Entry 9CRS (electron microscopy, 2.90 A resolution); this record covers chains B and C of the 9 polymer chains in the assembly.

# Chain B
Molecule: Gamma-aminobutyric acid receptor subunit alpha-1
From: Homo sapiens
UniProt: P14867 (GBRA1_HUMAN); residues 1-429 here correspond to UniProt positions 28-456 (UniProt number = residue number + 27)
Amino-acid sequence (429 residues; row label = number of the first residue in the row):
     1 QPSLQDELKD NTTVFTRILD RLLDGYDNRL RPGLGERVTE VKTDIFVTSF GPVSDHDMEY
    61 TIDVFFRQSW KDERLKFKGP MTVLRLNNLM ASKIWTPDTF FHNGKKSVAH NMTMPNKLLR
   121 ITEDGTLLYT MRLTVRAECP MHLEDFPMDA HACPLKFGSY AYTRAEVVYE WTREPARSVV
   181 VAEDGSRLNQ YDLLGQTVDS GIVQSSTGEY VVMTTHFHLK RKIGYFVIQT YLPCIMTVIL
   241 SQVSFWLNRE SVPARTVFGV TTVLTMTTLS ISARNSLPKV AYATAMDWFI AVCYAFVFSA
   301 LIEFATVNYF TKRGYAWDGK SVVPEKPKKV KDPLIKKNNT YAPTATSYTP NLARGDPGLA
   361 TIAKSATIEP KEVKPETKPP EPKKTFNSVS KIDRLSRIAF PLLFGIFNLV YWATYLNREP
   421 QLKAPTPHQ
Not modelled in the structure: 1-9, 321-383, 419-429
Curated features (UniProtKB/Swiss-Prot):
  - binding site (4-aminobutanoate): Arg67, Thr130
  - binding site (3alpha-hydroxy-5alpha-pregnan-11,20-dione): Trp246
  - glycosylation (N-linked (GlcNAc...) asparagine): Asn11, Asn111
Disulfides: Cys139-Cys153
Glycans and other covalent adducts: glycan linked to Asn111
Small-molecule neighbours:
  - gamma-amino-butanoic acid (ABU): Phe65, Arg67, Leu118, Thr130
  - PIO ([(2R)-2-octanoyloxy-3-[oxidanyl-[(1R,2R,3S,4R,5R,6S)-2,3,6-tris(oxidanyl)-4,5-diphosphonooxy-cyclohexyl]oxy-phosphoryl]oxy-propyl] octanoate): Arg249, Ser299, Ile302, Glu303, Thr306, Phe310, Lys312, Arg313, Asn387, Ser388, Val389, Ser390, Lys391, Ile392, Leu395, Ser396

# Chain C
Molecule: Gamma-aminobutyric acid receptor subunit beta-2
From: Homo sapiens
UniProt: P47870 (GBRB2_HUMAN); residues 1-488 here correspond to UniProt positions 25-512 (UniProt number = residue number + 24)
Amino-acid sequence (488 residues; numbered 1 to 488; the number before each row is that of its first residue):
     1 QSVNDPSNMS LVKETVDRLL KGYDIRLRPD FGGPPVAVGM NIDIASIDMV SEVNMDYTLT
    61 MYFQQAWRDK RLSYNVIPLN LTLDNRVADQ LWVPDTYFLN DKKSFVHGVT VKNRMIRLHP
   121 DGTVLYGLRI TTTAACMMDL RRYPLDEQNC TLEIESYGYT TDDIEFYWRG DDNAVTGVTK
   181 IELPQFSIVD YKLITKKVVF STGSYPRLSL SFKLKRNIGY FILQTYMPSI LITILSWVSF
   241 WINYDASAAR VALGITTVLT MTTINTHLRE TLPKIPYVKA IDMYLMGCFV FVFMALLEYA
   301 LVNYIFFGRG PQRQKKAAEK AASANNEKMR LDVNKIFYKD IKQNGTQYRS LWDPTGNLSP
   361 TRRTTNYDFS LYTMDPHENI LLSTLEIKNE MATSEAVMGL GDPRSTMLAY DASSIQYRKA
   421 GLPRHSFGRN ALERHVAQKK SRLRRRASQL KITIPDLTDV NAIDRWSRIF FPVVFSFFNI
   481 VYWLYYVN
Not modelled in the structure: 1-6, 310-458, 488
Curated features (UniProtKB/Swiss-Prot):
  - binding site (histamine): Tyr97, Ser156, Tyr157, Thr202
  - binding site (4-aminobutanoate): Tyr157, Thr202
  - modified residue: Tyr417 (Phosphotyrosine)
  - glycosylation (N-linked (GlcNAc...) asparagine): Asn8, Asn80, Asn149
Disulfides: Cys136-Cys150
Glycans and other covalent adducts: N-acetylglucosamine (NAG) linked to Asn80, Asn149
Small-molecule neighbours: gamma-amino-butanoic acid (ABU): Tyr97, Glu155, Ser156, Tyr157, Phe200, Thr202, Tyr205

# How chain B and chain C interact
Pairs across the interface (88):
  Gly25(B) - Lys13(C)  hydrogen bond (backbone-side chain)
  Tyr26(B) - Lys13(C)
  Asp27(B) - Lys13(C)
  Asn28(B) - Asp84(C)
  Asn28(B) - Arg86(C)
  Arg29(B) - Val16(C)
  Arg29(B) - Leu20(C)
  Arg29(B) - Leu83(C)
  Arg29(B) - Asp84(C)  hydrogen bond (backbone-backbone)
  Arg29(B) - Val87(C)
  Leu30(B) - Met9(C)  hydrophobic
  Leu30(B) - Val12(C)  hydrophobic
  Leu30(B) - Lys13(C)
  Leu30(B) - Leu83(C)  hydrophobic
  Arg31(B) - Met9(C)
  Pro32(B) - Met9(C)  hydrophobic
  Gly33(B) - Met9(C)
  Leu34(B) - Met9(C)
  Leu34(B) - Val12(C)  hydrophobic
  Leu34(B) - Leu81(C)  hydrophobic
  Gly35(B) - Asn8(C)
  Arg74(B) - Met9(C)
  Ser92(B) - Arg86(C)  hydrogen bond (backbone-side chain)
  Ile94(B) - Arg86(C)
  Trp95(B) - Asp84(C)
  Asp98(B) - Val111(C)
  Thr99(B) - Val109(C)
  Thr99(B) - Thr110(C)  hydrogen bond (backbone-side chain)
  Phe100(B) - Tyr62(C)
  Phe100(B) - Val109(C)
  Phe100(B) - Asn113(C)
  Phe100(B) - Arg129(C)
  Phe101(B) - Arg129(C)  hydrogen bond (backbone-side chain)
  His102(B) - Tyr62(C)
  Gly104(B) - Arg129(C)  hydrogen bond (backbone-side chain)
  Lys105(B) - His107(C)
  Lys106(B) - Phe105(C)
  Ser107(B) - Val109(C)
  Ala109(B) - Val109(C)
  Met131(B) - Thr110(C)
  Leu133(B) - Val109(C)  hydrophobic
  Glu138(B) - Ser46(C)  hydrogen bond
  Glu138(B) - Asp48(C)
  Tyr160(B) - Tyr62(C)
  Tyr160(B) - Arg114(C)
  Tyr160(B) - Met115(C)  hydrophobic
  Tyr160(B) - Leu128(C)  hydrogen bond (side chain-backbone)
  Tyr160(B) - Arg129(C)  hydrogen bond (side chain-backbone)
  Ala161(B) - Thr82(C)
  Ala161(B) - Met115(C)  hydrophobic
  Ala161(B) - Arg117(C)  hydrogen bond (backbone-side chain)
  Tyr162(B) - Thr82(C)
  Tyr162(B) - Leu83(C)
  Tyr162(B) - Asp84(C)
  Thr163(B) - Arg117(C)
  Glu166(B) - Thr82(C)  hydrogen bond
  Ser206(B) - Asp43(C)  hydrogen bond
  Thr207(B) - Met115(C)
  Thr207(B) - Arg117(C)
  Tyr210(B) - Arg117(C)
  Val252(B) - Ala249(C)  hydrophobic
  Thr256(B) - Ala249(C)
  Thr256(B) - Leu253(C)
  Val260(B) - Leu253(C)  hydrophobic
  Val263(B) - Leu235(C)  hydrophobic
  Leu264(B) - Thr260(C)
  Thr267(B) - Pro228(C)
  Ile271(B) - Gln224(C)
  Ile271(B) - His267(C)
  Arg274(B) - Tyr220(C)
  Arg274(B) - Gln224(C)
  Lys279(B) - Pro184(C)
  Lys279(B) - Gln185(C)
  Lys279(B) - Tyr220(C)
  Val280(B) - Pro184(C)
  Val280(B) - Tyr220(C)
  Ala281(B) - Pro184(C)
  Ala281(B) - Asn217(C)
  Ala281(B) - Gly219(C)
  Ala281(B) - Tyr220(C)
  Ala283(B) - Leu223(C)  hydrophobic
  Asp287(B) - Leu223(C)
  Tyr294(B) - Pro228(C)
  Phe298(B) - Leu231(C)
  Leu301(B) - Leu235(C)  hydrophobic
  Ala305(B) - Val238(C)  hydrophobic
  Asn308(B) - Ile242(C)
  Asn308(B) - Asn243(C)
Other interface residues (no listed pair), chain B (64 interface residues in all): Glu36, Asp57, Phe66, Gln68, Glu73, Pro97, Val108, Pro253, Tyr282, Tyr309
Other interface residues (no listed pair), chain C (59 interface residues in all): Ser7, Asn41, Met49, Gln64, Gln90, Leu125, Gly127, Thr131, Thr176, Ile232, Ile234, Trp241, Ala246, Ala248, Thr256

# Summary
64 residues of chain B face 59 of chain C across their interface, with 12 hydrogen bonds. Among the polar
pairs are Gly25(B)-Lys13(C), Ser92(B)-Arg86(C) and Thr99(B)-Thr110(C). Chain B binds gamma-amino-butanoic acid
and compound PIO. Bound to chain C: gamma-amino-butanoic acid.
Chain B is Gamma-aminobutyric acid receptor subunit alpha-1 and chain C is Gamma-aminobutyric acid receptor
subunit beta-2, both from Homo sapiens; the structure, Native human GABAA receptor of
beta2-alpha1-beta2-alpha1-gamma2 assembly, was determined by electron microscopy, deposited together with
9CRV, 9CSB, 9CT0, 9CTJ, 9CTP, 9CTV and 6 further entries.
